PDB entry 7JYV | X-ray diffraction, 1.51 A resolution | chains A and B of the 3 polymer chains in the assembly

Chain A:
Name: MHC class I antigen
Source organism: Homo sapiens
UniProt: A0A411J078 (A0A411J078_HUMAN); residues 1-278 here correspond to UniProt positions 25-302 (UniProt number = residue number + 24)
Sequence (278 residues; each row starts with the number of its first residue):
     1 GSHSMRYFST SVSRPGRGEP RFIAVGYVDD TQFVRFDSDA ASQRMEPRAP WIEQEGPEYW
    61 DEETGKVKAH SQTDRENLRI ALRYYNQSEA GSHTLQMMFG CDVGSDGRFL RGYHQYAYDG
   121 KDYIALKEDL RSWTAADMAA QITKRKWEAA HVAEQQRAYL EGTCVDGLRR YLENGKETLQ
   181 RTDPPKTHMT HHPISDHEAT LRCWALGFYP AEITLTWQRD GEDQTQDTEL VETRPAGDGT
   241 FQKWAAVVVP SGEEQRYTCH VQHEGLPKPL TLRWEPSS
Unresolved in the structure: 277-278
Cystine bridges: Cys101-Cys164, Cys203-Cys259
Bound ions: Mg2+ near Thr178 (its only coordinating residue here)

Chain B:
Name: Beta-2-microglobulin
Source organism: Homo sapiens
UniProt: P61769 (B2MG_HUMAN); residues 1-99 here correspond to UniProt positions 21-119 (UniProt number = residue number + 20)
Sequence (100 residues; row label = number of the first residue in the row; numbering starts at 0):
     0 MIQRTPKIQV YSRHPAENGK SNFLNCYVSG FHPSDIEVDL LKNGERIEKV EHSDLSFSKD
    60 WSFYLLYYTE FTPTEKDEYA CRVNHVTLSQ PKIVKWDRDM
Cystine bridges: Cys25-Cys80
Differences from the reference sequence: initiating methionine (0)
Curated features (UniProtKB/Swiss-Prot):
  - modified residue: Gln2 (Pyrrolidone carboxylic acid)
  - glycosylation: Ile1 (N-linked (Glc) (glycation) isoleucine), Lys19 (N-linked (Glc) (glycation) lysine), Lys41 (N-linked (Glc) (glycation) lysine), Lys48 (N-linked (Glc) (glycation) lysine), Lys58 (N-linked (Glc) (glycation) lysine), Lys91 (N-linked (Glc) (glycation) lysine), Lys94 (N-linked (Glc) (glycation) lysine)

Chain A / chain B interface:
Residue-residue contacts (57; chain A residue first):
  Phe8(A) - Ser55(B)
  Phe8(A) - Phe56(B)  hydrophobic
  Ser9(A) - Phe56(B)
  Thr10(A) - Phe56(B)
  Thr10(A) - Phe62(B)
  Val12(A) - Ser33(B)
  Ile23(A) - Leu54(B)
  Val25(A) - Asp53(B)
  Val25(A) - Leu54(B)
  Val25(A) - Ser55(B)
  Tyr27(A) - Ser55(B)
  Tyr27(A) - Tyr63(B)  hydrogen bond
  Gln32(A) - Asp53(B)  hydrogen bond
  Arg35(A) - Asp53(B)  salt bridge
  Arg48(A) - Asp53(B)  salt bridge
  His93(A) - Met0(B)
  Gln96(A) - His31(B)  hydrogen bond
  Gln96(A) - Phe56(B)
  Gln96(A) - Trp60(B)  hydrogen bond (side chain-backbone)
  Gln96(A) - Phe62(B)
  Met97(A) - Phe56(B)
  Met98(A) - Lys58(B)
  Gln115(A) - Lys58(B)
  Gln115(A) - Trp60(B)
  Tyr116(A) - Trp60(B)
  Ala117(A) - Trp60(B)
  Asp119(A) - Met0(B)
  Asp119(A) - Ile1(B)
  Asp119(A) - His31(B)
  Gly120(A) - Ile1(B)
  Gly120(A) - His31(B)
  Lys121(A) - Ile1(B)
  Asp122(A) - Trp60(B)  hydrogen bond
  Arg202(A) - Asp98(B)  hydrogen bond (side chain-backbone)
  Arg202(A) - Met99(B)
  Trp204(A) - Asp98(B)
  Trp204(A) - Met99(B)
  Leu206(A) - Pro14(B)  hydrophobic
  Val231(A) - Gln8(B)
  Glu232(A) - Gln8(B)  hydrogen bond (backbone-side chain)
  Thr233(A) - Tyr26(B)
  Arg234(A) - Gln8(B)  hydrogen bond
  Arg234(A) - Tyr10(B)
  Arg234(A) - Met99(B)  hydrogen bond (side chain-backbone)
  Pro235(A) - Tyr10(B)  hydrogen bond (backbone-side chain)
  Pro235(A) - Asn24(B)
  Pro235(A) - Tyr26(B)
  Pro235(A) - Leu65(B)  hydrophobic
  Ala236(A) - Arg12(B)  hydrogen bond (backbone-side chain)
  Ala236(A) - Asn24(B)  hydrogen bond (backbone-side chain)
  Gly237(A) - Arg12(B)  hydrogen bond (backbone-side chain)
  Gly237(A) - Leu65(B)
  Asp238(A) - Arg12(B)
  Gln242(A) - Tyr10(B)
  Gln242(A) - Ser11(B)  hydrogen bond (side chain-backbone)
  Gln242(A) - Arg12(B)  hydrogen bond (side chain-backbone)
  Trp244(A) - Met99(B)  hydrogen bond (side chain-backbone)
Interface residues without a listed pair, chain A (39 interface residues in all): Arg21, Ser92, Thr94, Tyr113, His192
Interface residues without a listed pair, chain B (25 interface residues in all): Lys6, His13, Pro32

In short:
39 residues of chain A and 25 residues of chain B are in contact; the contacts include 16 hydrogen bonds and 2
salt bridges. Polar contacts include Arg35(A)-Asp53(B), Arg48(A)-Asp53(B) and Tyr27(A)-Tyr63(B).
Chain A is MHC class I antigen and chain B is Beta-2-microglobulin, both from Homo sapiens; the structure,
Crystal Structure of HLA A*2402 in complex with YFSPIRVTF, an 9-mer influenza epitope, was determined by X-ray
diffraction together with 6XQA, 7JYU, 7JYW and 7JYX from the same study.
